Entry 4OIP (X-ray diffraction, 3.40 A resolution); this record covers chains C and F of the 9 polymer chains in the assembly.

# Chain C
Name: DNA-directed RNA polymerase subunit beta
Organism: Thermus thermophilus
Notes: EC 2.7.7.6
Reference sequence: Q8RQE9 (RPOB_THET8); numbering as in UniProt (aligned over 1-1119)
Sequence (1119 residues; numbered 1 to 1119; the number before each row is that of its first residue):
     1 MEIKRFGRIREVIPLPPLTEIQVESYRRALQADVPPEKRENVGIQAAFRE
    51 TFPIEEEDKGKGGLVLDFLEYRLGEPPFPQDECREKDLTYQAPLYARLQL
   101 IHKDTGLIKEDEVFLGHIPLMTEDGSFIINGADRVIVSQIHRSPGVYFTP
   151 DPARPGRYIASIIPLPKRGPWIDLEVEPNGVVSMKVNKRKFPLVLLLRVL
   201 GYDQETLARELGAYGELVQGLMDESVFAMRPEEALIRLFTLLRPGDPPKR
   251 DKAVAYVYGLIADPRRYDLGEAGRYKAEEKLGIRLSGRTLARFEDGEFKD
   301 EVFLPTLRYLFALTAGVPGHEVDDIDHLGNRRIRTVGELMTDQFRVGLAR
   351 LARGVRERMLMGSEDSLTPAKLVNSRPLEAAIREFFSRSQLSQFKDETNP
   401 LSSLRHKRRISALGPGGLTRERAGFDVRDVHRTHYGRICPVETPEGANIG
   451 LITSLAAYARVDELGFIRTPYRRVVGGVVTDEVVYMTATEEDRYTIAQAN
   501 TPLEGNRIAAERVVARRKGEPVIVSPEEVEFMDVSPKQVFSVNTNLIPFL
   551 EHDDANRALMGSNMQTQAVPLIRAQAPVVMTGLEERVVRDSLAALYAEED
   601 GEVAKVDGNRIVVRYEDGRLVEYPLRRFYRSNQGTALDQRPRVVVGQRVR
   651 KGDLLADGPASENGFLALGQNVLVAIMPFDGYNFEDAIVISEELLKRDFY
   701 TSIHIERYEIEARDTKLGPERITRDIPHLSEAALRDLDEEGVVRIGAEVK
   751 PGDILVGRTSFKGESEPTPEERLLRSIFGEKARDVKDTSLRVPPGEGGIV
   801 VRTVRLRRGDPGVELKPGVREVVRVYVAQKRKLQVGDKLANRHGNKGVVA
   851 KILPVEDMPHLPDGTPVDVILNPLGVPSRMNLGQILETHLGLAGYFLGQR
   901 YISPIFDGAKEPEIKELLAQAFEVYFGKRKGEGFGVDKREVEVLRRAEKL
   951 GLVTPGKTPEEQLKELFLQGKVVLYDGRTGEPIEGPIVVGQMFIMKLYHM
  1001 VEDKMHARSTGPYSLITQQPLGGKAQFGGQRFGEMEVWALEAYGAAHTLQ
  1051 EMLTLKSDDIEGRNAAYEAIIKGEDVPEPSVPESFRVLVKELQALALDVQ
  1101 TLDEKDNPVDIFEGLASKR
Unresolved in the structure: 57-62, 1119
Ligand contacts: ATP (adenosine-5'-triphosphate): Arg557, Ser878, Arg879

# Chain F
Name: DNA directed RNA polymerase sigma factor A
Organism: Thermus thermophilus
Reference sequence: Q5SKW1 (Q5SKW1_THET8); numbering as in UniProt (aligned over 1-423)
Sequence (443 residues; numbered -19 to 423; the number before each row is that of its first residue; numbers below 1 keep their minus sign (Met-19 is residue -19)):
   -19 MGSSHHHHHHSSGLVPRGSHMKKSKRKNAQAQEAQETEVLVQEEAEELPE
    31 FPEGEPDPDLEDPDLTLEDDLLDLPEEGEGLDLEEEEEDLPIPKISTSDP
    81 VRQYLHEIGQVPLLTLEEEVELARKVEEGMEAIKKLSEITGLDPDLIREV
   131 VRAKILGSARVRHIPGLKETLDPKTVEEIDQKLKSLPKEHKRYLHIAREG
   181 EAARQHLIEANLRLVVSIAKKYTGRGLSFLDLIQEGNQGLIRAVEKFEYK
   231 RRFKFSTYATWWIRQAINRAIADQARTIRIPVHMVETINKLSRTARQLQQ
   281 ELGREPTYEEIAEAMGPGWDAKRVEETLKIAQEPVSLETPIGDEKDSFYG
   331 DFIPDEHLPSPVDAATQSLLSEELEKALSKLSEREAMVLKLRKGLIDGRE
   381 HTLEEVGAFFGVTRERIRQIENKALRKLKYHESRTRKLRDFLD
Unresolved in the structure: -19 to 77
Differences from the reference sequence: expression tag (-19 to 0)
Metal / ion sites: Mg2+: Ala292, Gly296, Trp299

# How chain C and chain F interact
Residue-residue contacts (81):
  Phe114(C) - Gln279(F)
  Phe114(C) - Gln280(F)
  Phe114(C) - Gly283(F)
  His117(C) - Gly283(F)  hydrogen bond (side chain-backbone)
  Arg243(C) - Arg82(F)
  Pro244(C) - Arg82(F)  hydrogen bond (backbone-side chain)
  Arg353(C) - Thr203(F)
  Glu357(C) - Lys201(F)
  Met361(C) - Lys201(F)  hydrogen bond
  Met361(C) - Arg244(F)
  Ala370(C) - Gln280(F)
  Val373(C) - Gln280(F)
  Asn374(C) - Arg276(F)  hydrogen bond
  Ser375(C) - Gln279(F)  hydrogen bond
  Arg376(C) - Arg276(F)
  Arg376(C) - Gln279(F)
  Arg376(C) - Glu285(F)  salt bridge
  Gln390(C) - Asp323(F)  hydrogen bond
  His728(C) - Asp423(F)
  Thr768(C) - Gln347(F)  hydrogen bond
  Pro769(C) - Lys373(F)
  Pro769(C) - Gly374(F)
  Pro769(C) - Leu375(F)
  Glu770(C) - Leu350(F)
  Glu770(C) - Ser351(F)  hydrogen bond
  Glu770(C) - Leu354(F)
  Glu771(C) - Gln347(F)  hydrogen bond
  Arg772(C) - Glu380(F)  salt bridge
  Leu773(C) - Leu354(F)  hydrophobic
  Leu773(C) - Leu358(F)  hydrophobic
  Leu773(C) - Lys373(F)
  Leu773(C) - Leu375(F)  hydrophobic
  Leu774(C) - Leu418(F)  hydrophobic
  Leu774(C) - Phe421(F)
  Ser776(C) - Lys373(F)  hydrogen bond
  Ser776(C) - Leu405(F)
  Ile777(C) - Leu408(F)  hydrophobic
  Ile777(C) - Lys409(F)
  Phe778(C) - Glu412(F)
  Phe778(C) - Leu418(F)
  Phe778(C) - Arg419(F)
  Phe778(C) - Leu422(F)  hydrophobic
  Arg808(C) - Glu305(F)  salt bridge
  Glu814(C) - Pro286(F)
  Glu814(C) - Thr287(F)
  Glu814(C) - Tyr288(F)  hydrogen bond (side chain-backbone)
  Glu814(C) - Glu289(F)
  Leu815(C) - Tyr288(F)  hydrogen bond (backbone-side chain)
  Lys816(C) - Tyr288(F)
  Pro817(C) - Tyr288(F)
  Pro817(C) - Glu305(F)
  Pro817(C) - Leu308(F)  hydrophobic
  Pro817(C) - Lys309(F)
  Gly818(C) - Glu305(F)  hydrogen bond (backbone-side chain)
  Thr1010(C) - Val342(F)
  Pro1012(C) - Pro334(F)  hydrophobic
  Tyr1013(C) - Ile333(F)
  Tyr1013(C) - Pro334(F)
  Tyr1013(C) - Asp335(F)  hydrogen bond (backbone-backbone)
  Tyr1013(C) - Pro341(F)
  Leu1015(C) - Ile333(F)  hydrophobic
  Leu1015(C) - Asp335(F)
  Gln1018(C) - Asp335(F)  hydrogen bond
  Gln1018(C) - Leu338(F)
  Leu1021(C) - Asp331(F)
  Leu1021(C) - Ile333(F)
  Leu1021(C) - Pro334(F)  hydrophobic
  Gln1026(C) - Phe332(F)
  Ile1060(C) - Leu338(F)  hydrophobic
  Asn1064(C) - Pro339(F)
  Asn1064(C) - Ser340(F)
  Asn1064(C) - Pro341(F)
  Tyr1067(C) - Pro341(F)
  Tyr1067(C) - Val342(F)  hydrophobic
  Tyr1067(C) - Ala345(F)  hydrophobic
  Glu1068(C) - Ser348(F)  hydrogen bond
  Ile1071(C) - Ala345(F)  hydrophobic
  Ile1071(C) - Leu349(F)  hydrophobic
  Lys1072(C) - Ser348(F)
  Lys1072(C) - Leu349(F)
  Lys1072(C) - Glu352(F)  salt bridge
Also at the interface, not in a pair above, chain C (53 interface residues in all): Tyr95, Val113, Leu360, Glu379, Arg713, Lys716, Arg775, Val819, Ser1014, Arg1063
Also at the interface, not in a pair above, chain F (55 interface residues in all): Arg284, Ile310, Gln312, Gly330, Ala344, Leu369

# In short
The interface between chain C and chain F involves 53 residues on one side and 55 on the other, with 16
hydrogen bonds and 4 salt bridges. Among the polar pairs are Arg376(C)-Glu285(F), Arg772(C)-Glu380(F) and
Arg808(C)-Glu305(F). Chain C binds ATP.
Here chain C is DNA-directed RNA polymerase subunit beta and chain F is DNA directed RNA polymerase sigma
factor A, both from Thermus thermophilus. Entry 4OIP (Crystal structure of Thermus thermophilus transcription
initiation complex soaked with GE23077, ATP, and CMPcPP) was determined by X-ray diffraction together with
4MQ9, 4OIN, 4OIO, 4OIQ and 4OIR from the same study.
